Entry 7YMI (electron microscopy, 3.30 A resolution); this record covers chains C and K of the 40 polymer chains in the assembly.

[Chain C]
Molecule: Photosystem II CP43 reaction center protein
From: Acaryochloris marina MBIC11017
UniProtKB: B0C1V7 (B0C1V7_ACAM1); residues 1-490 here = UniProt positions 1-490
Sequence (490 residues; row label = number of the first residue in the row):
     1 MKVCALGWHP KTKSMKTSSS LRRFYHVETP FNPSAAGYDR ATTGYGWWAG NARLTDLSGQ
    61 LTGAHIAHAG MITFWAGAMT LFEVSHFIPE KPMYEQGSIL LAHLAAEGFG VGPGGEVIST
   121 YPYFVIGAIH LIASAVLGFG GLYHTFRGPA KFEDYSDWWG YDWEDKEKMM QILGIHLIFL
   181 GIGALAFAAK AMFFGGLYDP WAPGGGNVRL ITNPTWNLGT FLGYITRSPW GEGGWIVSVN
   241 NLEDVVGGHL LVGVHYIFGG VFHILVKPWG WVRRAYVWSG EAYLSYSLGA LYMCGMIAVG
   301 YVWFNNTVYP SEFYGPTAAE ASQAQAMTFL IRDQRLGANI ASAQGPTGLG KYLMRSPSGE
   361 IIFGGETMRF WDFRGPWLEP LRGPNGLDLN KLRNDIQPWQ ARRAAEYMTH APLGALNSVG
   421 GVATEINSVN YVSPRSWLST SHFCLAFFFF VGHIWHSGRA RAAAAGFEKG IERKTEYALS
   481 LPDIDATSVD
Unresolved in the structure: 1-34, 338-351, 413-429, 486-490
Metal / ion sites: chlorophyll d Mg near Asn51 (its only coordinating residue here)
Ligand contacts:
  - 8CT ((6'R,11cis,11'cis,13cis,15cis)-4',5'-didehydro-5',6'-dihydro-beta,beta-carotene), molecule 1: Ala67, Gly70, Met71, Phe74, Leu81, Phe124, Ala128, Leu131, Ile132, Ser134, Ala135, Gly138, Leu142, Thr145
  - 8CT, molecule 2: Tyr121, Val125, Ala128, Ile129, Ile132, Ala133, Val136, Leu137, Trp159
  - 8CT, molecule 3: Phe221, Tyr224, Ile225, Ile236, Asp244, Val245, Gly248, His249, Val252, Ala275, Tyr276, Tyr301
  - chlorophyll d (CL7), molecule 1: Gly37, Tyr38, Trp47, Gly50, Asn51, Arg53, Leu54, Leu57, Gln60, Ala64, Ala67, Met71, Thr145
  - chlorophyll d (CL7), molecule 2: Tyr45, Trp48, Ala49, Gly50, Asn51, Ala52, Glu281, Leu284, Leu288, Phe448, Phe449, Val451, Gly452, Trp455, His456, Arg459
  - chlorophyll d (CL7), molecule 3: Asn51, Leu54, Thr55, Leu61, Ala64, His65, His68, Ile72, Tyr161, Trp163, Met169, Ile172, His176, Gly280, Glu281, Tyr283, Leu284, Ser287, Leu288, Leu291
  - chlorophyll d (CL7), molecule 4: Asn51, His68, Met71, Ile72, Trp75, Leu291, Leu445, Phe449
  - chlorophyll d (CL7), molecule 5: Thr62, His65, Ile66, Ala69, Phe152, Trp158, Trp159, Tyr161, Lys168, Ile172, Ile175, His176, Phe179
  - chlorophyll d (CL7), molecule 6: Thr62, Ile66, Val136, Leu137, Phe139, Gly140, Tyr143, His144, Pro149, Phe152, Tyr155, Trp159
  - chlorophyll d (CL7), molecule 7: Ala69, Ile72, Thr73, Trp75, Ala76, Thr80, Leu100, His103, Leu104, Glu107, Phe109, Ile126, His130, Leu291
  - chlorophyll d (CL7), molecule 8: Trp75, Leu100, His103, Phe179, Leu180, Ile182, Gly183, Leu291, Cys294, Gly295, Ala298, Tyr309, Leu438, His442, Leu445, Ala446, Phe449
  - chlorophyll d (CL7), molecule 9: Trp75, Met79, Phe82, Glu83, Gly97, Ile99, Trp437, Leu438, Ser441, His442
  - chlorophyll d (CL7), molecule 10: Ala106, Glu107, Leu180, Gly183, Ala184, Phe187, Ile236, Val245, His249, Leu251, Val252, His255, Tyr256, Met293, Cys294, Ile297, Ala298, Tyr301, Val308, Tyr309
  - chlorophyll d (CL7), molecule 11: Lys166, Met169, Met170, Ile172, Leu173, His176, Leu177, Leu180, Tyr256, Tyr276, Trp278, Tyr283, Tyr286, Ser287, Ala290, Leu291, Cys294
  - chlorophyll d (CL7), molecule 12: Met170, Leu173, Leu177, His255, Tyr256, Phe258, Gly259, Phe262, His263, Val266, Lys267, Pro268, Trp269, Trp271, Val272, Tyr276
  - chlorophyll d (CL7), molecule 13: Trp216, Leu218, Phe221, Leu222, Ile225, Leu251, Val254, His255, Phe258
  - chlorophyll d (CL7), molecule 14: Trp230, Ala275, Tyr276, Val277, Ala282, Ser285, Tyr286, Gly289, Ala290, Tyr292, Met293, Phe450, His453, Ser457, Ala460, Arg461
Reported in the primary citation:
  - binding site for chlorophyll d: His255

[Chain K]
Molecule: Photosystem II reaction center protein K
From: Acaryochloris marina MBIC11017
UniProtKB: B0C6Z7 (PSBK_ACAM1); residues 1-45 here = UniProt positions 1-45
Sequence (45 residues; numbered 1 to 45; the number before each row is that of its first residue):
     1 MEAVLLLAKL PEAFSVFSPI VDVMPVIPLF FLALAFVWQA AVGFK
Unresolved in the structure: 1-8
Ligand contacts:
  - 8CT ((6'R,11cis,11'cis,13cis,15cis)-4',5'-didehydro-5',6'-dihydro-beta,beta-carotene), molecule 1: Phe14, Met24, Phe31, Leu34, Ala35, Trp38
  - 8CT, molecule 2: Ile20, Met24, Ile27, Phe30, Phe31, Ala33, Leu34, Phe36, Val37
  - chlorophyll d (CL7), molecule 1: Pro25, Val26, Leu29
  - chlorophyll d (CL7), molecule 2: Pro28, Phe31, Leu32
  - chlorophyll d (CL7), molecule 3: Leu32, Ala35, Phe36, Trp38, Gln39

[Chain C / chain K interface]
Pairs across the interface (25; chain C residue first):
  Tyr38(C) - Lys45(K)
  Asp39(C) - Lys45(K)  salt bridge
  Arg40(C) - Lys45(K)  hydrogen bond (backbone-backbone)
  Trp47(C) - Phe36(K)  hydrophobic
  Trp47(C) - Gln39(K)
  Trp47(C) - Phe44(K)  hydrophobic
  Met71(C) - Phe31(K)  hydrophobic
  Phe74(C) - Met24(K)
  Phe74(C) - Ile27(K)  hydrophobic
  Phe74(C) - Pro28(K)
  Ala78(C) - Met24(K)  hydrophobic
  Met79(C) - Pro25(K)  hydrophobic
  Leu81(C) - Val21(K)  hydrophobic
  Phe82(C) - Val21(K)
  Phe82(C) - Asp22(K)
  Phe82(C) - Pro25(K)  hydrophobic
  Val84(C) - Lys9(K)  hydrogen bond (backbone-backbone)
  Ser85(C) - Lys9(K)
  His86(C) - Asp22(K)  salt bridge
  Phe87(C) - Lys9(K)
  Thr120(C) - Lys9(K)  hydrogen bond (side chain-backbone)
  Phe124(C) - Leu10(K)  hydrophobic
  Phe124(C) - Pro11(K)
  Phe124(C) - Phe14(K)  hydrophobic
  Leu131(C) - Met24(K)  hydrophobic
Interface residues without a listed pair, chain C (20 interface residues in all): Arg53, Trp75, Tyr121

[Summary]
20 residues of chain C face 15 of chain K across their interface; the contacts include 3 hydrogen bonds and 2
salt bridges. Polar contacts include Asp39(C)-Lys45(K), His86(C)-Asp22(K) and Arg40(C)-Lys45(K). From the
paper: a binding site for chlorophyll d at His255(C).
Here chain C is Photosystem II CP43 reaction center protein and chain K is Photosystem II reaction center
protein K, both from Acaryochloris marina MBIC11017. Entry 7YMI (PSII-Pcb Dimer of Acaryochloris Marina) was
determined by electron microscopy together with 7YMM from the same study.
